Entry 4TLP (X-ray diffraction, 1.90 A resolution); this record covers chain A.

# Chain A
Molecule: Chymotrypsin inhibitor 3
From: Psophocarpus tetragonolobus
Reference sequence: P10822 (ICW3_PSOTE); residues 5-179 here correspond to UniProt positions 26-200 (UniProt number = residue number + 21)
Amino-acid sequence (175 residues; numbered 5 to 179; the number before each row is that of its first residue):
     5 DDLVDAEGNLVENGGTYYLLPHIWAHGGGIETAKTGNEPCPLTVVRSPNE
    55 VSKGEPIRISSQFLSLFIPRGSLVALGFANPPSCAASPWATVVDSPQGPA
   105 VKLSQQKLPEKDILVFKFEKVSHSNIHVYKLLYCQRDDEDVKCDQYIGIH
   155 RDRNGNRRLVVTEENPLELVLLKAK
Differences from the reference sequence: engineered mutation Ala94 (Trp115 in P10822); conflict Asp142 (Glu163 in P10822)
Disulfide bonds: Cys44-Cys88, Cys138-Cys147

# Summary
Chain A is Chymotrypsin inhibitor 3 (Psophocarpus tetragonolobus); the structure, Crystal structure of a
alanine91 mutant of WCI, was determined by X-ray diffraction (same publication as 4HA2 and 4H9W).
